Entry 7Q46 (X-ray diffraction, 2.46 A resolution); this record covers chains A and B.

[Chain A]
Molecule: E3 ubiquitin-protein ligase HERC2
Organism: Homo sapiens
Notes: EC 2.3.2.26
Reference sequence: O95714 (HERC2_HUMAN); numbering as in UniProt (aligned over 2941-3342)
Chain sequence (405 residues; each row starts with the number of its first residue):
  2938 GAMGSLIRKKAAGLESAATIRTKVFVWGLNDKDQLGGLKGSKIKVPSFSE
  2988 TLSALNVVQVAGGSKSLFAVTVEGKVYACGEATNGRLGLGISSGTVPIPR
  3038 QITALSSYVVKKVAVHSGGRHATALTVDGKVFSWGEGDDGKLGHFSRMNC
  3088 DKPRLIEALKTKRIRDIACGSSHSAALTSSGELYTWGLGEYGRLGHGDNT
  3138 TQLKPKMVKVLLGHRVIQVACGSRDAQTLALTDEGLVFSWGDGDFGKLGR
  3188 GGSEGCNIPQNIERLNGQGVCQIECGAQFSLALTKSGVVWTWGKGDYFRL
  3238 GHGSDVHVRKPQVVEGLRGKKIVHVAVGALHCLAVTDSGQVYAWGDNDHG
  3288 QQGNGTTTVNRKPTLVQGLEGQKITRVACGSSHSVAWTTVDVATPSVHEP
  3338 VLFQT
Unresolved in the structure: 2938-2957, 3327-3342
Differences from the reference sequence: expression tag (2938-2940)

[Chain B]
Molecule: Pericentriolar material 1 protein
Reference sequence: Q15154 (PCM1_HUMAN); residue numbers follow UniProt; this construct covers 1737-1751
Chain sequence (15 residues; each row starts with the number of its first residue):
  1737 DEDKDKDETETVKQT
Unresolved in the structure: 1746-1751

[Chain A / chain B interface]
Pairs across the interface - 28 pairs, chain A then chain B:
  Leu2966(A) - Asp1741(B)
  Leu2966(A) - Lys1742(B)
  Leu2966(A) - Asp1743(B)
  Asp2968(A) - Lys1742(B)
  Asp2968(A) - Asp1743(B)
  Asp2968(A) - Glu1744(B)  hydrogen bond (side chain-backbone)
  Asp2968(A) - Thr1745(B)
  Ser2978(A) - Asp1743(B)  hydrogen bond
  Ser2978(A) - Thr1745(B)
  Lys2979(A) - Asp1743(B)  salt bridge
  Lys3002(A) - Asp1741(B)
  Lys3002(A) - Lys1742(B)  hydrogen bond (side chain-backbone)
  Lys3002(A) - Glu1744(B)  salt bridge
  Arg3161(A) - Glu1738(B)  hydrogen bond (side chain-backbone)
  Arg3161(A) - Asp1739(B)  salt bridge
  Ala3214(A) - Asp1739(B)
  Lys3231(A) - Asp1737(B)  salt bridge
  Tyr3234(A) - Asp1737(B)
  Tyr3234(A) - Lys1740(B)
  Ala3266(A) - Asp1739(B)
  Leu3267(A) - Asp1737(B)
  Leu3267(A) - Lys1740(B)
  Asp3283(A) - Lys1740(B)  salt bridge
  Asp3285(A) - Lys1740(B)  salt bridge
  His3286(A) - Asp1741(B)  hydrogen bond (side chain-backbone)
  His3286(A) - Asp1743(B)
  Ser3318(A) - Asp1741(B)  hydrogen bond
  Ser3319(A) - Asp1741(B)  hydrogen bond
Interface residues without a listed pair, chain A (20 interface residues in all): Lys2969, Ser3001, Gln3215, Arg3236

[Summary]
20 residues of chain A face 9 of chain B across their interface; the contacts include 7 hydrogen bonds and 6
salt bridges. Polar pairs include Lys2979(A)-Asp1743(B), Lys3002(A)-Glu1744(B) and Arg3161(A)-Asp1739(B).
Here chain A is E3 ubiquitin-protein ligase HERC2 (Homo sapiens) and chain B is Pericentriolar material 1
protein. Entry 7Q46 (Crystal structure of RCC1-Like domain 2 of ubiquitin ligase HERC2 in complex with DXDKDED
motif of ...) was determined by X-ray diffraction.
